PDB entry 2WM9 | X-ray diffraction, 2.20 A resolution | chains A and B

[Chain A]
Molecule: Dedicator of cytokinesis protein 9
Organism: Homo sapiens
Notes: fragment: dhr2 domain, residues 1605-1652, 1676-2053
Reference sequence: Q9BZ29 (DOCK9_HUMAN); the construct lacks a stretch of the UniProt sequence, so the offset changes along the chain: 1-48 = UniProt 1605-1652; 49-426 = UniProt 1676-2053
Sequence (428 residues; each row starts with the number of its first residue):
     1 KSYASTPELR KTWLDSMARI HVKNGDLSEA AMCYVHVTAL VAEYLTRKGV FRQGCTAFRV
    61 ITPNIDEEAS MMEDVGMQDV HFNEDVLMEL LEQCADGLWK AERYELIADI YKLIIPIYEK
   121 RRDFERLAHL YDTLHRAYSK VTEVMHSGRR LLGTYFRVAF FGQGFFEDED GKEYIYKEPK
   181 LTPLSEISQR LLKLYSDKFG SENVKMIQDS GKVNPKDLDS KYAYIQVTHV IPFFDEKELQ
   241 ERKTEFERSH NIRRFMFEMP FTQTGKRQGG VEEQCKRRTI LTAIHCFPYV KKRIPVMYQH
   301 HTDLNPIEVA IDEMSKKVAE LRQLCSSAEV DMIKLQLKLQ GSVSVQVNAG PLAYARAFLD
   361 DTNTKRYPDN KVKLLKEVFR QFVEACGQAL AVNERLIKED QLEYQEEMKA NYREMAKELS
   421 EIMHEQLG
Disordered / not traced: 1-4, 70-78, 362-368, 428

[Chain B]
Molecule: Cell division control protein 42 homolog
Organism: Homo sapiens
Reference sequence: P60953 (CDC42_HUMAN); residue numbers follow UniProt; this construct covers 1-188
Sequence (190 residues; each row starts with the number of its first residue; numbers below 1 keep their minus sign (Ser-1 is residue -1)):
    -1 SHMQTIKCVV VGDGAVGKTC LLISYTTNKF PSEYVPTVFD NYAVTVMIGG EPYTLGLFDT
    59 AGQEDYDRLR PLSYPQTDVF LVCFSVVSPS SFENVKEKWV PEITHHCPKT PFLLVGTQID
   119 LRDDPSTIEK LAKNKQKPIT PETAEKLARD LKAVKYVECS ALTQKGLKNV FDEAILAALE
   179 PPEPKKSRRC
Disordered / not traced: 178-188
Curated features (UniProtKB/Swiss-Prot):
  - motif: Tyr32 to Tyr40 (Effector region)
  - binding site (GTP): Gly10 to Thr17, Asp57 to Gln61, Thr115 to Asp118
  - modified residue: Tyr32 (Microbial infection: O-AMP-tyrosine), Thr35 (Microbial infection: O-AMP-threonine), Tyr64 (Phosphotyrosine), Cys188 (Cysteine methyl ester)
  - lipidation: Cys188 (S-geranylgeranyl cysteine)
  - glycosylation: Tyr32 (Microbial infection: O-linked (GlcNAc) tyrosine), Thr35 (Microbial infection: O-alpha-linked (GlcNAc) threonine)
  - natural variant: Tyr64 (Y64C: In TKS)
  - mutagenesis: Gly12 (G12V: Constitutively active. Interacts with PARD6 proteins. Does not inhibit filopodia formation. No effect on NR3C2 transcriptional activity), Thr17 (T17N: Constitutively inactive. Does not interact with PARD6 proteins. Inhibits filopodia formation. No effect on NR3C2 transcriptional activity), Tyr32 (Y32F: Abolishes AMPylation by Haemophilus IbpA), Gln61 (Q61L: Constitutively active. Interacts with PARD6 proteins)

[Interface between chain A and chain B]
Residue-residue contacts - 94 pairs, chain A then chain B:
  His146(A) with Ser-1(B); His0(B)
  Ser147(A) with Ser-1(B); Met1(B)
  Gly148(A) with Met1(B); Pro50(B)
  Arg149(A) with Pro50(B)
  Lys180(A) with Met45(B)
  Leu181(A) with Thr43(B); Val44(B); Met45(B)
  Pro183(A) with Asn26(B); Lys166(B)
  Leu184(A) with Asn26(B); Lys27(B); Phe28(B); Gln162(B)
  Ser185(A) with Gln162(B); Lys166(B)
  Glu186(A) with Lys166(B)
  Ser188(A) with Gln162(B)
  Gln189(A) with Thr161(B), hydrogen bond (side chain-backbone); Lys163(B)
  Gln208(A) with Phe28(B); Glu31(B); Leu160(B), hydrogen bond (side chain-backbone)
  Asp209(A) with Glu31(B)
  Ser210(A) with Glu31(B), hydrogen bond
  Val227(A) with Phe28(B)
  His229(A) with Asn26(B)
  Glu258(A) with Lys27(B), hydrogen bond (backbone-side chain)
  Pro260(A) with Glu31(B); Tyr32(B); Val33(B)
  Arg267(A) with Ser30(B); Glu31(B), salt bridge
  Gln268(A) with Pro29(B); Ser30(B); Tyr32(B)
  Gln274(A) with Pro34(B)
  Lys276(A) with Val33(B)
  Glu313(A) with Thr35(B), hydrogen bond; Val36(B), hydrogen bond (side chain-backbone); Phe37(B)
  Met314(A) with Phe37(B), hydrophobic
  Lys317(A) with Phe37(B)
  Asp331(A) with Thr3(B), hydrogen bond
  Ile333(A) with Thr3(B); Lys5(B); Phe56(B)
  Leu337(A) with Asn39(B), hydrogen bond (backbone-side chain); Tyr40(B); Ala41(B), hydrophobic; Gly54(B); Leu55(B); Phe56(B), hydrophobic
  Gln340(A) with Asn39(B); Phe56(B); Ser71(B)
  Gly341(A) with Phe37(B); Asp38(B), hydrogen bond (backbone-backbone); Asn39(B)
  Ser342(A) with Phe37(B)
  Val345(A) with Val36(B); Asp38(B)
  Gln346(A) with Asp38(B), hydrogen bond (backbone-side chain); Asp57(B); Thr58(B); Ala59(B), hydrogen bond (side chain-backbone); Tyr64(B), hydrogen bond (backbone-side chain)
  Val347(A) with Thr17(B); Asp38(B), hydrogen bond (backbone-side chain); Asp57(B); Thr58(B); Ala59(B)
  Asn348(A) with Thr35(B); Val36(B); Phe37(B); Asp38(B), hydrogen bond (backbone-side chain); Tyr40(B), hydrogen bond
  Ala349(A) with Val36(B)
  Gly350(A) with Val36(B), hydrogen bond (backbone-backbone)
  Pro351(A) with Val36(B); Phe37(B), hydrophobic
  Tyr354(A) with Val36(B), hydrophobic
  Phe382(A) with Phe37(B), hydrophobic
  Asp400(A) with Pro73(B); Gln74(B), hydrogen bond
  Gln401(A) with Pro73(B); Gln74(B)
  Glu403(A) with Leu70(B)
  Tyr404(A) with Leu70(B)
  Glu407(A) with Leu67(B); Leu70(B)
Interface residues without a listed pair, chain A (56 interface residues in all): Leu151, Ile207, Phe257, Met259, Gly269, Val271, Met332, Lys334, Gln336, Lys338
Interface residues without a listed pair, chain B (48 interface residues in all): Tyr23, Thr25, Thr52, Arg68, Leu165

[Summary]
The interface between chain A and chain B involves 56 residues on one side and 48 on the other, with 17
hydrogen bonds and 1 salt bridge. Among the polar pairs are Arg267(A)-Glu31(B), Gln189(A)-Thr161(B) and
Gln208(A)-Leu160(B).
Here chain A is Dedicator of cytokinesis protein 9 and chain B is Cell division control protein 42 homolog,
both from Homo sapiens. Entry 2WM9 (Structure of the complex between DOCK9 and Cdc42) was determined by X-ray
diffraction together with 2WMN and 2WMO from the same study.
